8J1Q - chains E and C of the 5 polymer chains in the assembly; structure by electron microscopy, 3.30 A resolution.

# Chain E
Molecule: Am032-0
Sequence (80 nucleotides; each row starts with the number of its first residue):
     1 TATCGAGCGTCCTGCCTTTGCGGAGGXGAACCXXACGXXCAACXGGAXCG
    51 XGXGXAGGXACACCGACAGCCACCCAGAAA
Not modelled in the structure: 1-23, 66-80
Modified positions: 85Y (2'-deoxy-5-{[(naphthalen-2-yl)methyl]carbamoyl}uridine 5'-(dihydrogen phosphate)) at position 27, 85Y (2'-deoxy-5-{[(naphthalen-2-yl)methyl]carbamoyl}uridine 5'-(dihydrogen phosphate)) at position 33, 85Y (2'-deoxy-5-{[(naphthalen-2-yl)methyl]carbamoyl}uridine 5'-(dihydrogen phosphate)) at position 34, 85Y (2'-deoxy-5-{[(naphthalen-2-yl)methyl]carbamoyl}uridine 5'-(dihydrogen phosphate)) at position 38, 85Y (2'-deoxy-5-{[(naphthalen-2-yl)methyl]carbamoyl}uridine 5'-(dihydrogen phosphate)) at position 39, 85Y (2'-deoxy-5-{[(naphthalen-2-yl)methyl]carbamoyl}uridine 5'-(dihydrogen phosphate)) at position 44, 85Y (2'-deoxy-5-{[(naphthalen-2-yl)methyl]carbamoyl}uridine 5'-(dihydrogen phosphate)) at position 48, 85Y (2'-deoxy-5-{[(naphthalen-2-yl)methyl]carbamoyl}uridine 5'-(dihydrogen phosphate)) at position 51, 85Y (2'-deoxy-5-{[(naphthalen-2-yl)methyl]carbamoyl}uridine 5'-(dihydrogen phosphate)) at position 53, 85Y (2'-deoxy-5-{[(naphthalen-2-yl)methyl]carbamoyl}uridine 5'-(dihydrogen phosphate)) at position 55, 85Y (2'-deoxy-5-{[(naphthalen-2-yl)methyl]carbamoyl}uridine 5'-(dihydrogen phosphate)) at position 59

# Chain C
Protein: Spike protein S1
Organism: Severe acute respiratory syndrome coronavirus 2
Notes: fragment: rbd
Reference sequence: P0DTC2 (SPIKE_SARS2); residue numbers follow UniProt; this construct covers 319-541
Sequence (253 residues; row label = number of the first residue in the row):
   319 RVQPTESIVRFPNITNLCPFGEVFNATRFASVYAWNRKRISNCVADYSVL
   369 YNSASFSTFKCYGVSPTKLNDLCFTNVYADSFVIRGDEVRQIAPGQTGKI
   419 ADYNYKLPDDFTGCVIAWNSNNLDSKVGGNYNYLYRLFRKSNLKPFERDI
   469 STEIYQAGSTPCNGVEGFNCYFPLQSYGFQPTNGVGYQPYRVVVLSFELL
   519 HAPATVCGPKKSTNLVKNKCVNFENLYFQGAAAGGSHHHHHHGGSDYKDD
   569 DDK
Not modelled in the structure: 319-332, 529-571
Differences from the reference sequence: expression tag (542-571)
Disulfide bonds: Cys336-Cys361, Cys379-Cys432, Cys391-Cys525, Cys480-Cys488
Glycans and other covalent adducts: N-acetylglucosamine (NAG) linked to Asn343
Curated features (UniProtKB/Swiss-Prot):
  - region: Arg403 to Asp405 (Integrin-binding motif), Asn448 to Phe456 (Immunodominant HLA epitope recognized by the CD8+)
  - glycosylation: Thr323 (O-linked (GalNAc) threonine), Ser325 (O-linked (HexNAc...) serine), Asn331 (N-linked (GlcNAc...) (complex) asparagine), Asn343 (N-linked (GlcNAc...) (complex) asparagine)
  - natural variant: Gly339 (G339D: In strain: Omicron/BA.1, Omicron/BA.2 and 4 more; G339H: In strain: Omicron/BA.2.75, Omicron/XBB.1.5 and 1 more), Arg346 (R346K: In strain: Mu/B.1.621; R346T: In strain: Omicron/BQ.1.1, Omicron/XBB.1.5 and 1 more), Leu368 (L368I: In strain: Omicron/XBB.1.5, Omicron/EG.5.1), Ser371 (S371F: In strain: Omicron/BA.2, Omicron/BA.2.12.1 and 6 more; S371L: In strain: Omicron/BA.1), Ser373 (S373P: In strain: Omicron/BA.1, Omicron/BA.2 and 7 more), Ser375 (S375F: In strain: Omicron/BA.1, Omicron/BA.2 and 7 more), Thr376 (T376A: In strain: Omicron/BA.2, Omicron/BA.2.12.1 and 5 more), Asp405 (D405N: In strain: Omicron/BA.2, Omicron/BA.2.12.1 and 6 more), Arg408 (R408S: In strain: Omicron/BA.2, Omicron/BA.2.12.1 and 6 more), Lys417 (K417N: In strain: Beta/B.1.351, Omicron/BA.1 and 8 more; K417T: In strain: Gamma/P.1), Asn440 (N440K: In strain: Omicron/BA.1, Omicron/BA.2 and 7 more), Lys444 (K444T: In strain: Omicron/BQ.1.1), 16 further natural variant entries in UniProt
  - mutagenesis: Asn331 (N331Q: Reduced viral infectivity), Asn343 (N343Q: Reduced viral infectivity), Leu452 (L452R: Increased resistance to neutralizing antibodies. Decreases HLA binding to NF9 epitope. Increased binding affinity to human ACE2), Tyr453 (Y453F: Decreased HLA binding to NF9 epitope. Increased binding affinity to human ACE2), Ala475 (A475V: Increased resistance to neutralizing antibodies), Val483 (V483A: Increased resistance to neutralizing antibodies), Glu484 (E484D: Increased replication in human TMEM106B overexpressing cells), Phe490 (F490L: Increased resistance to neutralizing antibodies and human covalescent sera neutralization), Gln493 (Q493N: Reduced host ACE2-binding affinity in vitro; Q493Y: Reduced host ACE2-binding affinity in vitro), Asn501 (N501T: Reduced host ACE2-binding affinity in vitro; N501Y: Increased binding affinity to human ACE2), His519 (H519P: Increased resistance to human covalescent sera neutralization)
Reported in the primary citation:
  - binding site for Am032-0 (chain E): Arg403, Phe456, Gly476 to Tyr505
  - binding site for Am047-0: Tyr365 to Asn388
  - mutagenesis - F456A, E484A, F486A, Y489A, Q493R: decreased binding to Am032-0 (chain E)

# Interface between chain E and chain C
Contacting residue pairs (21):
  DC32(E) - Phe456(C)  base contact
  DC32(E) - Glu484(C)  phosphate contact
  DC32(E) - Gly485(C)  phosphate contact
  DC32(E) - Tyr489(C)  base contact
  85Y_33(E) - Glu484(C)  phosphate contact
  85Y_34(E) - Gln493(C)  base contact
  DA35(E) - Arg403(C)  hydrogen bond to the base
  DA35(E) - Ser494(C)  hydrogen bond to the base
  DA35(E) - Tyr495(C)  base contact
  DA35(E) - Gly496(C)  base contact
  DC36(E) - Tyr505(C)  hydrogen bond to the base
  DG37(E) - Tyr505(C)  phosphate contact
  DC43(E) - Gly476(C)  phosphate contact
  DC43(E) - Phe486(C)  base contact
  DC43(E) - Asn487(C)  hydrogen bond to the phosphate
  DC43(E) - Tyr489(C)  base contact
  85Y_44(E) - Tyr489(C)  base contact
  DG45(E) - Thr478(C)  base contact
  DG45(E) - Phe486(C)  base contact
  DG45(E) - Asn487(C)  base contact
  85Y_53(E) - Gln493(C)  base contact
Other interface residues (no listed pair), chain E (12 interface residues in all): 85Y_39, DA42
Other interface residues (no listed pair), chain C (18 interface residues in all): Lys417, Tyr453, Ala475, Gln498

# Overview
12 residues of chain E and 18 residues of chain C are in contact; the contacts include 4 hydrogen bonds. Among
the polar pairs are DA35(E)-Arg403(C), DA35(E)-Ser494(C) and DC36(E)-Tyr505(C). The paper reports a binding
site for Am032-0 (chain E) at Arg403(C), Phe456(C) and Gly476(C); F456A, E484A and F486A of chain C, among
others, reduce binding to Am032-0 (chain E); 5 substitutions were tested in all.
Chain E is Am032-0 and chain C is Spike protein S1 (Severe acute respiratory syndrome coronavirus 2); the
structure, CryoEM structure of SARS CoV-2 RBD and Aptamer complex, was determined by electron microscopy (same
publication as 8J26).
